PDB entry 4GMT | X-ray diffraction, 2.05 A resolution | chains L and H

Chain L:
Molecule: Fab S139/1 light chain
Organism: Mus musculus
Notes: antibody fragment or engineered binder
Amino-acid sequence (214 residues; row label = number of the first residue in the row):
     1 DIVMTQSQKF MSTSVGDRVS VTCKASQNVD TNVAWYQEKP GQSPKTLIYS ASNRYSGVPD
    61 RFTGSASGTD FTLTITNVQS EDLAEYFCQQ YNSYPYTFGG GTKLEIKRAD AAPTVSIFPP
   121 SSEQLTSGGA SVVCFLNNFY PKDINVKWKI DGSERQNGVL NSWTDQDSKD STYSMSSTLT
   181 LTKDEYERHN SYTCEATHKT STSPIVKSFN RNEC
Disordered / not traced: 214
Disulfides: Cys23-Cys88, Cys134-Cys194

Chain H:
Molecule: Fab S139/1 heavy chain
Organism: Mus musculus
Notes: antibody fragment or engineered binder
Amino-acid sequence (225 residues; row label = number of the first residue in the row; a row labelled like 82A-82C holds insertion residues (82A, then the next letters in order)):
     1 EVQLQQSGTE LKKPGASVKI SCKATGYTFS SYWIEWIKQR PGHGLEWIGE IL
   52A P
    53 EIGMTNYNEN FKGKATFTAN TSSNTVYMQL
82A-82C SSL
    83 TSEDSAVYYC ARPYDYSW
  100A F
   101 AYWGQGTLVT VSAAKTTAPS VYPLAPVCGD TTGSSVTLGC LVKGYFPEPV TLTWNSGSLS
   161 SGVHTFPAVL QSDLYTLSSS VTVTSSTWPS QSITCNVAHP ASSTKVDKKI EPRGHHHHHH
Disordered / not traced: 129-133, 214-220
Modified residues: Glu1 (pyroglutamic acid; PCA)
Disulfides: Cys22-Cys92, Cys140-Cys195
Covalent attachments: N-acetylglucosamine (NAG) linked to Asn72

How chain L and chain H interact:
Residue-residue contacts (72; chain L residue first):
  Tyr36(L) - Phe100A(H)  hydrogen bond (side chain-backbone)
  Tyr36(L) - Trp103(H)  hydrophobic
  Glu38(L) - Gln39(H)  hydrogen bond
  Glu38(L) - Tyr91(H)  hydrogen bond
  Gln42(L) - Tyr91(H)
  Ser43(L) - Tyr91(H)
  Ser43(L) - Gly104(H)
  Pro44(L) - Tyr91(H)
  Pro44(L) - Trp103(H)  hydrophobic
  Thr46(L) - Trp100(H)
  Thr46(L) - Phe100A(H)  hydrogen bond (side chain-backbone)
  Thr46(L) - Ala101(H)
  Thr46(L) - Trp103(H)
  Tyr49(L) - Trp100(H)
  Tyr55(L) - Tyr96(H)  hydrophobic
  Tyr55(L) - Trp100(H)  hydrophobic
  Tyr55(L) - Ala101(H)
  Tyr55(L) - Tyr102(H)
  Phe87(L) - Leu45(H)  hydrophobic
  Gln89(L) - Phe100A(H)
  Tyr91(L) - Ser99(H)
  Tyr91(L) - Trp100(H)  hydrophobic
  Tyr94(L) - Trp47(H)  hydrophobic
  Tyr94(L) - Glu50(H)  hydrogen bond
  Tyr94(L) - Asn58(H)
  Pro95(L) - Trp47(H)  hydrophobic
  Pro95(L) - Asn60(H)
  Tyr96(L) - Glu35(H)
  Tyr96(L) - Trp47(H)
  Tyr96(L) - Tyr98(H)
  Tyr96(L) - Phe100A(H)  hydrophobic
  Phe98(L) - Leu45(H)
  Phe98(L) - Trp47(H)
  Ile117(L) - Val127(H)
  Phe118(L) - Leu124(H)
  Phe118(L) - Ala125(H)
  Phe118(L) - Pro126(H)
  Phe118(L) - Thr137(H)
  Pro119(L) - Val127(H)
  Pro119(L) - Arg213(H)  hydrogen bond (backbone-side chain)
  Pro120(L) - Arg213(H)
  Ser121(L) - Tyr122(H)
  Ser121(L) - Pro123(H)
  Glu123(L) - Tyr122(H)
  Glu123(L) - Pro123(H)
  Gln124(L) - Tyr122(H)
  Ser127(L) - Tyr122(H)
  Ser131(L) - Leu141(H)
  Val133(L) - Leu124(H)  hydrophobic
  Phe135(L) - Phe166(H)  hydrophobic
  Phe135(L) - Ser178(H)
  Phe135(L) - Ser179(H)
  Phe135(L) - Ser180(H)
  Asn137(L) - His164(H)
  Asn137(L) - Phe166(H)
  Asn137(L) - Ser180(H)  hydrogen bond
  Asn138(L) - His164(H)
  Leu160(L) - Val169(H)  hydrophobic
  Leu160(L) - Thr176(H)
  Asn161(L) - Val169(H)
  Ser162(L) - Phe166(H)
  Ser162(L) - Pro167(H)  hydrogen bond (side chain-backbone)
  Trp163(L) - Pro167(H)
  Thr164(L) - Phe166(H)
  Asp167(L) - His164(H)  salt bridge
  Ser174(L) - His164(H)  hydrogen bond
  Ser174(L) - Phe166(H)
  Met175(L) - Phe166(H)
  Ser176(L) - Ser178(H)  hydrogen bond
  Thr178(L) - Leu141(H)
  Thr180(L) - Gln171(H)
  Glu213(L) - Cys128(H)
Also at the interface, not in a pair above, chain L (43 interface residues in all): Ala34, Ser116, Phe209
Also at the interface, not in a pair above, chain H (43 interface residues in all): Ile37, Gly44, Glu46, Gln105, Leu138, Gly139, Lys208

Overview:
Chain L and chain H each contribute 43 residues to their interface, with 10 hydrogen bonds and 1 salt bridge.
Among the polar pairs are Asp167(L)-His164(H), Tyr36(L)-Phe100A(H) and Glu38(L)-Gln39(H). Covalently linked
N-acetylglucosamine: at Asn72(H).
Chain L is Fab S139/1 light chain and chain H is Fab S139/1 heavy chain, both from Mus musculus; the
structure, Crystal structure of heterosubtypic Fab S139/1, was determined by X-ray diffraction together with
4GMS from the same study.
